1IZL - chains C and O of the 28 polymer chains in the assembly; structure by X-ray diffraction, 3.70 A resolution.

Chain C:
Molecule: Photosystem II: Subunit PsbC
Source organism: Thermosynechococcus elongatus
Chain sequence (473 residues; each row starts with the number of its first residue; X marks 77 residues of unknown identity (built as UNK)):
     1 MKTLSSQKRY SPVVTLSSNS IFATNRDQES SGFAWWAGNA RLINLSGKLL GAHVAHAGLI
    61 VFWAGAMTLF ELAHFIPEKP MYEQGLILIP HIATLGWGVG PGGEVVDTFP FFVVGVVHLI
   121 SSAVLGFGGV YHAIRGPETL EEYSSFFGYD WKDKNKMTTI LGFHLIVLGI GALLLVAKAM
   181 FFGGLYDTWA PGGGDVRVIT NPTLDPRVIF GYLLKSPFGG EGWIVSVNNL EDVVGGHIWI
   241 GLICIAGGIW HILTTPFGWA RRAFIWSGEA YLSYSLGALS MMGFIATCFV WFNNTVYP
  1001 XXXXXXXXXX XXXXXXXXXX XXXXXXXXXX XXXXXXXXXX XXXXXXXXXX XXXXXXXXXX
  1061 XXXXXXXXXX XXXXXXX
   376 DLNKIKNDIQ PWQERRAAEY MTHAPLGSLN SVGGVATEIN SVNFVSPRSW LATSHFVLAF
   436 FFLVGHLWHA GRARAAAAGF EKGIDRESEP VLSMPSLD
Disordered / not traced: 1-47, 144-150, 200-214, 253-259, 376-406, 457-473
Ligand contacts:
  - chlorophyll a (CLA), molecule 1: Leu49, Leu50, His53, Gly162, Phe163, His164, Val167
  - chlorophyll a (CLA), molecule 2: Ala52, His53, His56, Gly268, Glu269, Tyr271, Leu272, Ser275
  - chlorophyll a (CLA), molecule 3: Val54, Gly128, Gly129, Val130, Tyr131, His132
  - chlorophyll a (CLA), molecule 4: Trp63, Met67, Trp425, Leu426, Ser429, His430
  - chlorophyll a (CLA), molecule 5: Leu86, Leu279, Met282, Gly283, Ala286, Val290, His430, Leu433
  - chlorophyll a (CLA), molecule 6: Ile87, Pro90, His91
  - chlorophyll a (CLA), molecule 7: Gly162, His164, Trp266, Tyr271, Tyr274, Ser275, Leu276, Ala278, Leu279
  - chlorophyll a (CLA), molecule 8: Leu168, Gly171, Ala172, Val176, His237
  - chlorophyll a (CLA), molecule 9: Cys244, Gly247, Gly248, Ala263, Trp266
  - chlorophyll a (CLA), molecule 10: Phe264, Tyr274, Gly277, Ala278
  - chlorophyll a (CLA), molecule 11: Phe436, Phe437, Gly440

Chain O:
Molecule: Photosystem II: Subunit PsbO
Source organism: Thermosynechococcus elongatus
Chain sequence (205 residues; row label = number of the first residue in the row; X marks 205 residues of unknown identity (built as UNK)):
     1 XXXXXXXXXX XXXXXXXXXX XXXXXXXXXX XXXXXXXXXX XXXXXXXXXX XXXXXXXXXX
    61 XXXXXXXXXX XXXXXXXXXX XXXXXXXXXX XXXXXXXXXX XXXXXXXXXX XXXXXXXXXX
   121 XXXXXXXXXX XXXXXXXXXX XXXXXXXXXX XXXXXXXXXX XXXXXXXXXX XXXXXXXXXX
   181 XXXXXXXXXX XXXXXXXXXX XXXXX

How chain C and chain O interact:
Chains C and O do not touch in the deposited assembly.

Summary:
Chain C and chain O make no direct contact in this assembly. Bound to chain C: 11 copies of chlorophyll a.
Chain C is Photosystem II: Subunit PsbC and chain O is Photosystem II: Subunit PsbO, both from
Thermosynechococcus elongatus; the structure, Crystal Structure of Photosystem II, was determined by X-ray
diffraction.
